5JB6 - chain B; structure by X-ray diffraction, 1.90 A resolution.

# Chain B
Molecule: Pancreatic trypsin inhibitor
Organism: Bos taurus
Reference sequence: P00974 (BPT1_BOVIN); residues 1001-1058 here correspond to UniProt positions 36-93 (UniProt number = residue number - 965)
Amino-acid sequence (58 residues; numbered 1001 to 1058; the number before each row is that of its first residue):
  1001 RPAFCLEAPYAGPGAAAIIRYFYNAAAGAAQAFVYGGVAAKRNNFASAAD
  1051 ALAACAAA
Disordered / not traced: 1058
Construct notes: variant Ala-1003 (Asp38 in P00974), Ala-1008 (Pro43 in P00974), Ala-1011 (Thr46 in P00974), Ala-1015 (Lys50 in P00974), Ala-1017 (Arg52 in P00974), Ala-1026 (Lys61 in P00974), Ala-1029 (Leu64 in P00974), Ala-1030 (Cys65 in P00974), Ala-1032 (Thr67 in P00974), Ala-1039 (Arg74 in P00974), Ala-1046 (Lys81 in P00974), Ala-1049 (Glu84 in P00974), Ala-1051 (Cys86 in P00974), Ala-1053 (Arg88 in P00974), Ala-1054 (Thr89 in P00974), Ala-1056 (Gly91 in P00974), Ala-1057 (Gly92 in P00974); engineered mutation Gly-1014 (Cys49 in P00974), Val-1038 (Cys73 in P00974), Leu-1052 (Met87 in P00974)
Cystine bridges: Cys-1005/Cys-1055
From the paper describing this entry:
  - binding site for sulfate ion: Ala-1008

# In short
The paper reports a binding site for sulfate ion at Ala-1008.
Chain B is Pancreatic trypsin inhibitor (Bos taurus); the structure, A simplified BPTI variant containing 23
alanines out of 58 residues, was determined by X-ray diffraction, deposited together with 5JB4, 5JB5 and 5JB7.
